PDB entry 9ESI | electron microscopy, 3.10 A resolution | chains 2 and A of the 43 polymer chains in the assembly

Chain 2:
Molecule: U2snRNA
Organism: Schizosaccharomyces pombe
Sequence (186 nucleotides; numbered 1 to 186; the number before each row is that of its first residue):
     1 AUUCUCUCUU UGCCUUUUGG CUUAGAUCAA GUGUAGUAUC UGUUCUUUUC AGUUUAAUCG
    61 CUGAAAUCAC CUCACUGAGG UGUUUCCGAU UAAUCUUGUU UUUGGUUUGA GUUGGAAAGC
   121 CUCUGGCUUG CUAUGCUUUC CGACACUGGU GUUCUUGCUA UUGCACUACU GGCAAGCGAC
   181 GCCGAA
Unresolved in the structure: 1-2, 15-18, 31-186

Chain A:
Molecule: Pre-mRNA-splicing factor spp42
Organism: Schizosaccharomyces pombe
Reference sequence: O14187 (SPP42_SCHPO); numbering as in UniProt (aligned over 1-2363)
Sequence (2363 residues; numbered 1 to 2363; the number before each row is that of its first residue):
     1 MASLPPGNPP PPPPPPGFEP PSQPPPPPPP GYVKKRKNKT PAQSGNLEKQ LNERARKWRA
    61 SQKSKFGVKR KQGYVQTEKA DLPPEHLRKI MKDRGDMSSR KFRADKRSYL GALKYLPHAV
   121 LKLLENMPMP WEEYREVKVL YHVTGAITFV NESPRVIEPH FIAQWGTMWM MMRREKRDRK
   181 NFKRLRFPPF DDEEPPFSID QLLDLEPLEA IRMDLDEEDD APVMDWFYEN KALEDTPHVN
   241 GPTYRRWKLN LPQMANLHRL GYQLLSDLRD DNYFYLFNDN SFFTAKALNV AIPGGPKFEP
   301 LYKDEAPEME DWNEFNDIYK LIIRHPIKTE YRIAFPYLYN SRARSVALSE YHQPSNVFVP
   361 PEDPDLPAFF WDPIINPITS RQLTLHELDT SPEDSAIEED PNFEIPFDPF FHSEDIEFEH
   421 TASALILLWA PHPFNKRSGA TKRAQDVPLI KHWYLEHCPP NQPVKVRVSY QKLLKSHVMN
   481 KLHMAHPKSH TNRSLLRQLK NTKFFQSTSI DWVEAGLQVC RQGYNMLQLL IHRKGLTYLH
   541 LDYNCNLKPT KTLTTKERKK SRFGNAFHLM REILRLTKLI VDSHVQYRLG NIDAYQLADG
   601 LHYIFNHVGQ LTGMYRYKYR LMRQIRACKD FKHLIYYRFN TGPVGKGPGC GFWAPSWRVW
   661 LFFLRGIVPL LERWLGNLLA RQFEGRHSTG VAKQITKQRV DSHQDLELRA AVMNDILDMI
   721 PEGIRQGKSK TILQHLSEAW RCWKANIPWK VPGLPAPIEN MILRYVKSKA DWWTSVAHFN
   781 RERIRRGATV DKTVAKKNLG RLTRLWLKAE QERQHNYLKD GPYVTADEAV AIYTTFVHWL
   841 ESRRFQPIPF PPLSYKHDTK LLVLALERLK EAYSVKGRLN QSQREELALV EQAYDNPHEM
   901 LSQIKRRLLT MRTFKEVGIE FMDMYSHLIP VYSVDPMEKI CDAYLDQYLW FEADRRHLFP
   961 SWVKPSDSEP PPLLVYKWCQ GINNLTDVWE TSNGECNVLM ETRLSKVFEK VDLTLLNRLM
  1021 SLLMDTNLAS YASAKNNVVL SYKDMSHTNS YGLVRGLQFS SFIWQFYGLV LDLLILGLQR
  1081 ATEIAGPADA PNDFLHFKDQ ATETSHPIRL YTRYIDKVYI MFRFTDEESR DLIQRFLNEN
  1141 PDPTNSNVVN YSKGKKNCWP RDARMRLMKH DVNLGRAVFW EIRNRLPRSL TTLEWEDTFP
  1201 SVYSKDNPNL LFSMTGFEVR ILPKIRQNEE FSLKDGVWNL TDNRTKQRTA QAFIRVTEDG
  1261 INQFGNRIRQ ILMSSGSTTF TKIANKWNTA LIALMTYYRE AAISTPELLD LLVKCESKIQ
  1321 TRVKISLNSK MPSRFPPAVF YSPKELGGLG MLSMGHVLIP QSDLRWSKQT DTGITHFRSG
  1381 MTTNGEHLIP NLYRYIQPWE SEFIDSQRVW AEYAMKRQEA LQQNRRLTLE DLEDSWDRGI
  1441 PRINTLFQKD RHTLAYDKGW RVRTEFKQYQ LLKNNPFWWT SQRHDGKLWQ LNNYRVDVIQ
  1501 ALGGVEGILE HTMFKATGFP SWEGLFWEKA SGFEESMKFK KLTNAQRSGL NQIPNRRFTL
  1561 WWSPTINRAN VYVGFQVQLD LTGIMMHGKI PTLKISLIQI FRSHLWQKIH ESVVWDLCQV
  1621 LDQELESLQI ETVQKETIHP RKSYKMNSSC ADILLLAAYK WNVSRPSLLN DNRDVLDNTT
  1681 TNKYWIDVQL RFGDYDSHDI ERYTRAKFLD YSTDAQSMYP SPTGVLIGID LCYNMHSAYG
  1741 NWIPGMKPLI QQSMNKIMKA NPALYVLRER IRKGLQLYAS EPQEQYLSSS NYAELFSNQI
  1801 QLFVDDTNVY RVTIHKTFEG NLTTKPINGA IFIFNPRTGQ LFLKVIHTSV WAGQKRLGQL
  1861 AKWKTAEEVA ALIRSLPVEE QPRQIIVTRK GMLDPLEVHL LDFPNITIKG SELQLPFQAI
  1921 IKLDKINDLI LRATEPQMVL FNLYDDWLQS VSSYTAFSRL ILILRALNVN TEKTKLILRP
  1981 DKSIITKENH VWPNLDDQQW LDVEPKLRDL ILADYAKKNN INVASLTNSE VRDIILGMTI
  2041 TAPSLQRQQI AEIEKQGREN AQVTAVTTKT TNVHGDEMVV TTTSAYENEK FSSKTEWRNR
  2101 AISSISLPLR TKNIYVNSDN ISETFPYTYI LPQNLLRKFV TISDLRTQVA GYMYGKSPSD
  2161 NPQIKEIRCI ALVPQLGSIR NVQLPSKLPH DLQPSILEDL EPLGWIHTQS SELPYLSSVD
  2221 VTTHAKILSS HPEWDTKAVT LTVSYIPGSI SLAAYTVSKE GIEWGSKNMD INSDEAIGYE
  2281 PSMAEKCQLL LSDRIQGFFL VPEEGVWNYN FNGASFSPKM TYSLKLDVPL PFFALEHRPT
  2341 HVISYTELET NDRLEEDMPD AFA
Unresolved in the structure: 1-44, 2031-2363
Ligand contacts: inositol hexakisphosphate (IHP): Arg-184, Lys-465, His-607, Lys-632, His-633, Tyr-636, Tyr-637, Asn-640, Lys-646, Gly-647, Pro-648
From the paper describing this entry:
  - conformationally variable residues (order/disorder transition): Met-1537 to Leu-1550

Chain 2 / chain A interface:
Pairs across the interface (21):
  C13(2) with Arg-725(A), hydrogen bond to the sugar
  C14(2) with Arg-725(A), salt bridge to the phosphate
  G20(2) with Asp-705(A), hydrogen bond to the sugar; Arg-709(A), sugar contact
  C21(2) with Asp-705(A), sugar contact; Ser-737(A), hydrogen bond to the phosphate
  U22(2) with Trp-740(A), hydrogen bond to the phosphate; Lys-797(A), hydrogen bond to the phosphate
  U23(2) with Trp-773(A), hydrogen bond to the phosphate; Lys-796(A), sugar contact; Lys-797(A), salt bridge to the phosphate; Arg-801(A), salt bridge to the phosphate; Lys-1043(A), sugar contact
  A24(2) with Lys-744(A), salt bridge to the phosphate; Arg-804(A), salt bridge to the phosphate; Lys-1043(A), base contact; Asp-1044(A), base contact
  A26(2) with Lys-1043(A), salt bridge to the phosphate
  A29(2) with Gln-881(A), phosphate contact; Arg-884(A), salt bridge to the phosphate; Phe-1539(A), base contact
Other interface residues (no listed pair), chain 2 (10 interface residues in all): C28
Other interface residues (no listed pair), chain A (22 interface residues in all): Asp-701, Ser-702, Arg-741, Lys-769, Gly-800, Asn-880

Overview:
The interface between chain 2 and chain A involves 10 residues on one side and 22 on the other, with 6
hydrogen bonds and 7 salt bridges. Polar contacts include C13(2)/Arg-725(A), G20(2)/Asp-705(A) and
C21(2)/Ser-737(A). Chain A binds inositol hexakisphosphate. The paper reports conformational variability at
Met-1537(A).
Chain 2 is U2snRNA and chain A is Pre-mRNA-splicing factor spp42, both from Schizosaccharomyces pombe; the
structure, Structure of a B-state intermediate committed to discard (Bd-II state), was determined by electron
microscopy, deposited together with 9ESH.
